PDB entry 6PST | electron microscopy, 3.00 A resolution | chains I and L of the 10 polymer chains in the assembly

Chain I:
Protein: DNA-directed RNA polymerase subunit beta
From: Escherichia coli
Notes: EC 2.7.7.6
UniProtKB: P0A8V4 (RPOB_ECO57); numbering as in UniProt (aligned over 1-1342)
Sequence (1342 residues; numbered 1 to 1342; the number before each row is that of its first residue):
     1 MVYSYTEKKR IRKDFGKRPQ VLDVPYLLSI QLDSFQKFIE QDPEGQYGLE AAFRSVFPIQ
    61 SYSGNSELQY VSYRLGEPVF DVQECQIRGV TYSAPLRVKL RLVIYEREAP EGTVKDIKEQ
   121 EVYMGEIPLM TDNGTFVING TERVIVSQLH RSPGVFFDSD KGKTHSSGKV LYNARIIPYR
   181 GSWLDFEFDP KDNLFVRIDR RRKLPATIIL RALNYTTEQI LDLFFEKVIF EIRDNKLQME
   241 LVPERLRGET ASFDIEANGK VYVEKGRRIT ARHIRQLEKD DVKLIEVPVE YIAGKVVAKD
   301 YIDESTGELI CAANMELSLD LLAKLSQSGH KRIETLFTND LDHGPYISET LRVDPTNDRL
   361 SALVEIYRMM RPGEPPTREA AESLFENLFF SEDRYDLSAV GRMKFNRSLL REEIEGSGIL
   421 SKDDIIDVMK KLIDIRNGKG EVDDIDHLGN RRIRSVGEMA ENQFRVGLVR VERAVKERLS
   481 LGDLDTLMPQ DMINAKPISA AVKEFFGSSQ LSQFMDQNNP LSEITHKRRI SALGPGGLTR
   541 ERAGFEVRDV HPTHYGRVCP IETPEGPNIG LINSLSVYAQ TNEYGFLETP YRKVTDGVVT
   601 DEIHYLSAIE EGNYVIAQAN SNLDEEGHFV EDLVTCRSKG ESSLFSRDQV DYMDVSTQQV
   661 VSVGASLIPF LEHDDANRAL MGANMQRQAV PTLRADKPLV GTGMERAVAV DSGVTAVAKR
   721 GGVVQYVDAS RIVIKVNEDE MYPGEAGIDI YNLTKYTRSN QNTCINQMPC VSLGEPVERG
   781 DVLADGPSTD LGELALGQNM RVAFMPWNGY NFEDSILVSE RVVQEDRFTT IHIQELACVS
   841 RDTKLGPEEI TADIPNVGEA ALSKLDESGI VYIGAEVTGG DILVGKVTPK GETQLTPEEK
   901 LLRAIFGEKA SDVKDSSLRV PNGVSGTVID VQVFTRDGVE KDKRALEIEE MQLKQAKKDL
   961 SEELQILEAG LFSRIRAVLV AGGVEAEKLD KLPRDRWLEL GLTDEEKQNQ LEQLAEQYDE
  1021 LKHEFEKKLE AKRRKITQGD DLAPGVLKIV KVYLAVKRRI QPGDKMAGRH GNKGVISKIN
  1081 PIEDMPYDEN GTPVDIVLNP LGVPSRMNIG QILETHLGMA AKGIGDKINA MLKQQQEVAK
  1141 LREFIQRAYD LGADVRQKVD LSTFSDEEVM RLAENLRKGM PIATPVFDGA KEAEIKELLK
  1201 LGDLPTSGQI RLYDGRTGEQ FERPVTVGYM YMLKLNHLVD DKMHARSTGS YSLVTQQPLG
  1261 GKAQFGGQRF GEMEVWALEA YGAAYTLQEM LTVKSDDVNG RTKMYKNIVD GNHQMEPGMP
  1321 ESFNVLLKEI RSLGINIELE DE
Not modelled in the structure: 1, 233-235, 249
Ligand contacts: chapso (1N7): Gln725, Tyr726, Glu962, Gln965, Ile966, Ala969
UniProt features mapped onto this chain:
  - modified residue (N6-acetyllysine): Lys1022, Lys1200
What the authors report for this chain:
  - binding site for the 85-nt DNA strand: Arg394
  - binding site for the 85-nt DNA strand: Met492, Asn494

Chain L:
Protein: RNA polymerase sigma factor RpoD
From: Escherichia coli
UniProtKB: Q0P6L9 (Q0P6L9_ECOLX); residue numbers follow UniProt; this construct covers 1-613
Sequence (616 residues; numbered -2 to 613; the number before each row is that of its first residue; numbers below 1 keep their minus sign (Ser-2 is residue -2)):
    -2 SEFMEQNPQS QLKLLVTRGK EQGYLTYAEV NDHLPEDIVD SDQIEDIIQM INDMGIQVME
    58 EAPDADDLML AENTADEDAA EAAAQVLSSV ESEIGRTTDP VRMYMREMGT VELLTREGEI
   118 DIAKRIEDGI NQVQCSVAEY PEAITYLLEQ YDRVEAEEAR LSDLITGFVD PNAEEDLAPT
   178 ATHVGSELSQ EDLDDDEDED EEDGDDDSAD DDNSIDPELA REKFAELRAQ YVVTRDTIKA
   238 KGRSHATAQE EILKLSEVFK QFRLVPKQFD YLVNSMRVMM DRVRTQERLI MKLCVEQCKM
   298 PKKNFITLFT GNETSDTWFN AAIAMNKPWS EKLHDVSEEV HRALQKLQQI EEETGLTIEQ
   358 VKDINRRMSI GEAKARRAKK EMVEANLRLV ISIAKKYTNR GLQFLDLIQE GNIGLMKAVD
   418 KFEYRRGYKF STYATWWIRQ AITRSIADQA RTIRIPVHMI ETINKLNRIS RQMLQEMGRE
   478 PTPEELAERM LMPEDKIRKV LKIAKEPISM ETPIGDDEDS HLGDFIEDTT LELPLDSATT
   538 ESLRAATHDV LAGLTAREAK VLRMRFGIDM NTDYTLEEVG KQFDVTRERI RQIEAKALRK
   598 LRHPSRSEVL RSFLDD
Not modelled in the structure: -2 to 6, 168-211, 237-241
Differences from the reference sequence: expression tag (-2 to 0)
Ligand contacts:
  - chapso (1N7), molecule 1: Ile505, Thr509, Pro510, Ile511, Leu519
  - chapso (1N7), molecule 2: Ile511, Gly512, Asp514, Leu519, Phe522
What the authors report for this chain:
  - binding site for the 85-nt DNA strand: Trp433
  - conformationally variable residues (side-chain flip): Trp433

Interface between chain I and chain L:
Pairs across the interface (78; chain I residue first):
  Val122(I) - Gln472(L)
  Tyr123(I) - Gln472(L)  hydrogen bond (backbone-side chain)
  Tyr123(I) - Gly475(L)
  Thr164(I) - Tyr21(L)
  Arg197(I) - Ala25(L)
  Arg197(I) - Asp29(L)  salt bridge
  Arg200(I) - Asn28(L)  hydrogen bond (backbone-side chain)
  Arg201(I) - Asn28(L)
  Arg201(I) - Asp29(L)
  Arg202(I) - Asp29(L)
  Lys203(I) - Asp29(L)  hydrogen bond (backbone-side chain)
  Pro372(I) - Glu33(L)
  Pro372(I) - Ile35(L)
  Pro372(I) - Val36(L)
  Gln490(I) - Gln472(L)  hydrogen bond (side chain-backbone)
  Gln490(I) - Glu473(L)
  Ile493(I) - Gln472(L)  hydrogen bond (backbone-side chain)
  Asn494(I) - Arg468(L)
  Asn494(I) - Gln472(L)
  Ala495(I) - Gln472(L)  hydrogen bond (backbone-side chain)
  Arg542(I) - Glu58(L)
  Asp842(I) - Lys499(L)
  Asn856(I) - Asp612(L)
  Asn856(I) - Asp613(L)
  Val857(I) - Asp613(L)
  Pro897(I) - Gly564(L)
  Pro897(I) - Ile565(L)
  Glu898(I) - Leu540(L)
  Glu898(I) - Thr544(L)
  Glu898(I) - Ile565(L)
  Glu899(I) - Leu540(L)
  Lys900(I) - Phe563(L)
  Lys900(I) - Asp570(L)  salt bridge
  Leu901(I) - Phe563(L)  hydrophobic
  Leu901(I) - Ile565(L)  hydrophobic
  Leu901(I) - Leu595(L)  hydrophobic
  Leu902(I) - Leu540(L)  hydrophobic
  Leu902(I) - Leu607(L)
  Leu902(I) - Phe610(L)  hydrophobic
  Leu902(I) - Leu611(L)  hydrophobic
  Ala904(I) - Phe563(L)  hydrophobic
  Ala904(I) - Arg599(L)
  Ile905(I) - Leu595(L)  hydrophobic
  Ile905(I) - Leu598(L)  hydrophobic
  Ile905(I) - Arg599(L)  hydrogen bond (backbone-side chain)
  Phe906(I) - Ser604(L)
  Phe906(I) - Leu607(L)
  Phe906(I) - Arg608(L)
  Phe906(I) - Leu611(L)  hydrophobic
  Glu908(I) - Leu611(L)
  Arg936(I) - Arg495(L)
  Asp937(I) - Arg495(L)  salt bridge
  Gly1045(I) - Lys499(L)
  Thr1248(I) - Pro531(L)
  Gly1249(I) - Leu530(L)
  Ser1250(I) - Glu524(L)  hydrogen bond
  Tyr1251(I) - Glu524(L)
  Tyr1251(I) - Asp525(L)  hydrogen bond (backbone-backbone)
  Tyr1251(I) - Leu528(L)  hydrophobic
  Ser1252(I) - Gly520(L)
  Ser1252(I) - Ile523(L)
  Ser1252(I) - Asp525(L)
  Leu1253(I) - Ile523(L)  hydrogen bond (backbone-backbone)
  Leu1253(I) - Glu524(L)
  Leu1253(I) - Asp525(L)
  Gln1256(I) - Asp525(L)  hydrogen bond
  Gln1256(I) - Leu528(L)
  Leu1259(I) - Asp521(L)
  Leu1259(I) - Phe522(L)  hydrophobic
  Leu1259(I) - Glu524(L)
  Gly1260(I) - Phe522(L)
  Gln1264(I) - Phe522(L)
  Arg1269(I) - Glu515(L)  salt bridge
  Arg1301(I) - Leu528(L)
  Tyr1305(I) - Pro531(L)  hydrophobic
  Tyr1305(I) - Leu532(L)
  Lys1306(I) - Ser534(L)
  Lys1306(I) - Glu538(L)  salt bridge
Interface residues without a listed pair, chain I (52 interface residues in all): Arg97, Arg368, Gly373, Gly858, Arg903, Pro1044, Val1254, Thr1302
Interface residues without a listed pair, chain L (49 interface residues in all): Ala59, Leu471, Arg476, Ala535, Arg541, Leu559
Interface features reported in the paper:
  - interface residues, chain I: Arg371(I)

Summary:
52 residues of chain I face 49 of chain L across their interface, with 11 hydrogen bonds and 5 salt bridges.
Polar contacts include Arg197(I)-Asp29(L), Lys900(I)-Asp570(L) and Asp937(I)-Arg495(L). Ligands of chain I:
chapso. From the paper: a binding site for the 85-nt DNA strand at Arg394(I), Met492(I) and Trp433(L) among
others; the interface residue Arg371(I).
Chain I is DNA-directed RNA polymerase subunit beta and chain L is RNA polymerase sigma factor RpoD, both from
Escherichia coli; the structure, Escherichia coli RNA polymerase promoter unwinding intermediate (TRPi1.5b)
with TraR and mutant rpsT P2 promoter, was determined by electron microscopy, deposited together with 6PSQ,
6PSR, 6PSS, 6PSU, 6PSV and 6PSW.
